Entry 4QZ7 (X-ray diffraction, 2.80 A resolution); this record covers chains C and D of the 28 polymer chains in the assembly.

== Chain C ==
Name: Proteasome subunit alpha type-4
Organism: Saccharomyces cerevisiae
Notes: EC 3.4.25.1
UniProt: P40303 (PSA4_YEAST); residues -1 to 252 here correspond to UniProt positions 1-254 (UniProt number = residue number + 2)
Chain sequence (254 residues; each row starts with the number of its first residue; numbers below 1 keep their minus sign (Met-1 is residue -1)):
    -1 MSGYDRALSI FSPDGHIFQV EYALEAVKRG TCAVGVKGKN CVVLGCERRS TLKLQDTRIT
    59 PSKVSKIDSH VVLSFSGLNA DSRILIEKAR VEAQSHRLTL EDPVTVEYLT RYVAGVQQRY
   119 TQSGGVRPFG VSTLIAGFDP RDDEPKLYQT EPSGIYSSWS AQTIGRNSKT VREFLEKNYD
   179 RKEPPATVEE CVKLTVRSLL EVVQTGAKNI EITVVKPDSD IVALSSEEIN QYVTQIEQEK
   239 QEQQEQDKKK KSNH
Disordered / not traced: -1 to 0, 241-252
UniProt features mapped onto this chain:
  - modified residue: Thr58 (Phosphothreonine)

== Chain D ==
Name: Proteasome subunit alpha type-5
Organism: Saccharomyces cerevisiae
Notes: EC 3.4.25.1
UniProt: P32379 (PSA5_YEAST); residues -7 to 252 here correspond to UniProt positions 1-260 (UniProt number = residue number + 8)
Chain sequence (260 residues; each row starts with the number of its first residue; numbers below 1 keep their minus sign (Met-7 is residue -7)):
    -7 MFLTRSEYDR GVSTFSPEGR LFQVEYSLEA IKLGSTAIGI ATKEGVVLGV EKRATSPLLE
    53 SDSIEKIVEI DRHIGCAMSG LTADARSMIE HARTAAVTHN LYYDEDINVE SLTQSVCDLA
   113 LRFGEGASGE ERLMSRPFGV ALLIAGHDAD DGYQLFHAEP SGTFYRYNAK AIGSGSEGAQ
   173 AELLNEWHSS LTLKEAELLV LKILKQVMEE KLDENNAQLS CITKQDGFKI YDNEKTAELI
   233 KELKEKEAAE SPEEADVEMS
Disordered / not traced: -7 to 0, 118-124, 243-252

== How chain C and chain D interact ==
Contacting residue pairs (62):
  Asp3(C) with Glu117(D)
  Arg4(C) with Asp1(D)
  Ala5(C) with Val4(D), hydrophobic; Glu117(D); Ser127(D)
  Ser7(C) with Ser127(D); Arg128(D)
  Ile8(C) with Asp1(D); Gln15(D)
  Phe9(C) with Gln15(D); Tyr18(D); Ser19(D); Ala22(D), hydrophobic; Leu73(D), hydrophobic; Arg128(D); Pro129(D); Gly131(D)
  Ser10(C) with Tyr18(D)
  Pro11(C) with Tyr18(D), hydrophobic; Glu21(D)
  Asp12(C) with Glu21(D)
  Gly13(C) with Tyr18(D); Glu21(D); Ala22(D)
  His14(C) with Leu25(D)
  Ile15(C) with Leu73(D), hydrophobic; Arg128(D)
  Lys35(C) with Glu52(D), salt bridge
  Gln116(C) with Ala75(D); Asp76(D); Arg128(D)
  Thr119(C) with Arg128(D), hydrogen bond (backbone-side chain)
  Gln120(C) with Met126(D); Ser127(D), hydrogen bond (backbone-backbone); Arg128(D); Phe130(D)
  Ser121(C) with Ser127(D)
  Gly122(C) with Ser127(D)
  Ser151(C) with Ala75(D)
  Gly152(C) with Ala75(D)
  Ile153(C) with Thr74(D); Ala75(D)
  Ser155(C) with Leu51(D); Ser55(D)
  Ser156(C) with Leu51(D); Glu52(D), hydrogen bond; Ser55(D), hydrogen bond (backbone-side chain)
  Trp157(C) with Ser48(D); Leu50(D); Leu51(D); Glu52(D)
  Ser158(C) with Leu50(D), hydrogen bond (backbone-backbone); Glu52(D), hydrogen bond (backbone-side chain)
  Ala159(C) with Leu50(D)
  Leu173(C) with Leu50(D), hydrophobic
  Glu174(C) with Ser48(D), hydrogen bond; Pro49(D); Leu50(D)
  Arg179(C) with Pro49(D), hydrogen bond (side chain-backbone); Leu50(D), hydrogen bond (side chain-backbone); Leu51(D), hydrogen bond (side chain-backbone); Glu52(D)
Also at the interface, not in a pair above, chain C (32 interface residues in all): Tyr154, Arg170, Tyr177
Also at the interface, not in a pair above, chain D (27 interface residues in all): Thr47, Glu57

== In short ==
The interface between chain C and chain D involves 32 residues on one side and 27 on the other, with 10
hydrogen bonds and 1 salt bridge. Among the polar pairs are Lys35(C)-Glu52(D), Thr119(C)-Arg128(D) and
Ser156(C)-Glu52(D).
Chain C is Proteasome subunit alpha type-4 and chain D is Proteasome subunit alpha type-5, both from
Saccharomyces cerevisiae; the structure, yCP beta5-A50V mutant in complex with the epoxyketone inhibitor ONX
0914, was determined by X-ray diffraction, deposited together with 4QUX, 4QUY, 4QV0, 4QV1, 4QV3, 4QV4 and 42
further entries.
